Entry 3GTO (X-ray diffraction, 4.00 A resolution); this record covers chains B and T of the 13 polymer chains in the assembly.

Chain B:
Molecule: DNA-directed RNA polymerase II subunit RPB2
From: Saccharomyces cerevisiae
Notes: EC 2.7.7.6; fragment: DNA-directed RNA polymerase II 140 kDa polypeptide
UniProt: P08518 (RPB2_YEAST); residue numbers follow UniProt; this construct covers 1-1224
Sequence (1224 residues; row label = number of the first residue in the row):
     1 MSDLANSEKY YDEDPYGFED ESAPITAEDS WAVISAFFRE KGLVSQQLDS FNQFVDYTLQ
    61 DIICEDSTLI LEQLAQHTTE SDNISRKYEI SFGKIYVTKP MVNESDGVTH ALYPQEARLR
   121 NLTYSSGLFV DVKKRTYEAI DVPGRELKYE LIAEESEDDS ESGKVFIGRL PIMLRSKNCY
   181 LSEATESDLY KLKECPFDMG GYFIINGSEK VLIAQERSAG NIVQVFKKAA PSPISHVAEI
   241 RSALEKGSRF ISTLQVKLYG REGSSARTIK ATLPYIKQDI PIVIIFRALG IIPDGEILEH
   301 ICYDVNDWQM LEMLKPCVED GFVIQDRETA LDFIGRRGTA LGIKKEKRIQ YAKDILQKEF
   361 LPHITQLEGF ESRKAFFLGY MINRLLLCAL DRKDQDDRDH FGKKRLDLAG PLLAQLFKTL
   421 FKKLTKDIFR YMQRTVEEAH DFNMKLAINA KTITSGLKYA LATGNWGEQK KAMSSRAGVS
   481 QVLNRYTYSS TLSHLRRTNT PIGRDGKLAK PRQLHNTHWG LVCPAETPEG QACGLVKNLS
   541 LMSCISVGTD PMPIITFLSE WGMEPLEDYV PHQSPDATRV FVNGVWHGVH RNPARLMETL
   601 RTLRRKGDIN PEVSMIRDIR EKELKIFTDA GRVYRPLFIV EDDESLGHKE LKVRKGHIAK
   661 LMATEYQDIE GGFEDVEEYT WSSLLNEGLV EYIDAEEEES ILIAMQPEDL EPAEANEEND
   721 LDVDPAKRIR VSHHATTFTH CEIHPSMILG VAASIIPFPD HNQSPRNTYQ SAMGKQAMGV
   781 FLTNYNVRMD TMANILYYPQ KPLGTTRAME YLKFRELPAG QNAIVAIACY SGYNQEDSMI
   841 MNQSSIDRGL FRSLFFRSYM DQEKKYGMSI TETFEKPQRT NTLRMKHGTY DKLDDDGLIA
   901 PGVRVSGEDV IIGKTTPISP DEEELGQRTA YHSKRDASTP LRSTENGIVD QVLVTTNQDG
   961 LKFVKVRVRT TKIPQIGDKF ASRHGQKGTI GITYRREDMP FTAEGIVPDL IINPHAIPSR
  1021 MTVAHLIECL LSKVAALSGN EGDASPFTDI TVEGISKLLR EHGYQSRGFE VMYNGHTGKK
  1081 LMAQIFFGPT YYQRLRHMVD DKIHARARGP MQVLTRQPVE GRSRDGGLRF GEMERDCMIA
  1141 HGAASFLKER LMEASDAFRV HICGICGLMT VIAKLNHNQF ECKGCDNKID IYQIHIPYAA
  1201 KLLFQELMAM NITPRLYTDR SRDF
Disordered / not traced: 1-19, 71-89, 135-163, 336-344, 438-445, 503-508, 669-677, 716-721, 920-932
Bound ions: Zn2+: Cys1163, Cys1166, Cys1182

Chain T:
Molecule: 28-nt DNA strand
Notes: fragment: DNA template strand
Sequence (28 nucleotides; each row starts with the number of its first residue):
     1 CTACCGATAA GCAGACGATC CTCTCGAT

How chain B and chain T interact:
Contacting residue pairs (15; chain B residue first):
  Ser208(B) with DG26(T), phosphate contact
  Val482(B) with DC25(T), sugar contact
  Thr791(B) with DC25(T), hydrogen bond to the phosphate
  Met792(B) with DT24(T), phosphate contact
  Arg857(B) with DT24(T), salt bridge to the phosphate
  Arg942(B) with DT24(T), salt bridge to the phosphate
  Gly1121(B) with DT22(T), phosphate contact
  Arg1122(B) with DT22(T), hydrogen bond to the phosphate; DC23(T), salt bridge to the phosphate
  Ser1123(B) with DC23(T), phosphate contact
  Leu1128(B) with DC21(T), phosphate contact
  Arg1129(B) with DC20(T), salt bridge to the phosphate; DC21(T), hydrogen bond to the phosphate
  Gly1131(B) with DC20(T), phosphate contact
  Met1133(B) with DT19(T), sugar contact
Interface residues without a listed pair, chain B (19 interface residues in all): Asn206, Lys210, Ala462, Thr463, Gly1127, Glu1132

In short:
19 residues of chain B and 8 residues of chain T are in contact, with 3 hydrogen bonds and 4 salt bridges.
Polar contacts include Thr791(B)-DC25(T), Arg1122(B)-DT22(T) and Arg1129(B)-DC21(T). Cys1163(B), Cys1166(B)
and Cys1182(B) form the Zn2+ site.
Chain B is DNA-directed RNA polymerase II subunit RPB2 (Saccharomyces cerevisiae) and chain T is a 28-nt DNA
strand; the structure, Backtracked RNA polymerase II complex with 15mer RNA, was determined by X-ray
diffraction together with 3GTG, 3GTJ, 3GTK, 3GTL, 3GTM, 3GTP and 3GTQ from the same study.
